PDB entry 6V9Q | electron microscopy, 2.90 A resolution | chains K and G of the 11 polymer chains in the assembly

== Chain K ==
Molecule: 61-nt RNA strand
From: Vibrio cholerae
Sequence (61 nucleotides; each row starts with the number of its first residue):
     1 CUGAUAACUUACAGGACGCUUUGGCUUCAUUGCUUUUCAGGUGAACUGCC
    51 GAGUAGGUAGA

== Chain G ==
Protein: Type I-F CRISPR-associated protein Csy3
From: Vibrio cholerae
Sequence (352 residues; numbered 1 to 352; the number before each row is that of its first residue):
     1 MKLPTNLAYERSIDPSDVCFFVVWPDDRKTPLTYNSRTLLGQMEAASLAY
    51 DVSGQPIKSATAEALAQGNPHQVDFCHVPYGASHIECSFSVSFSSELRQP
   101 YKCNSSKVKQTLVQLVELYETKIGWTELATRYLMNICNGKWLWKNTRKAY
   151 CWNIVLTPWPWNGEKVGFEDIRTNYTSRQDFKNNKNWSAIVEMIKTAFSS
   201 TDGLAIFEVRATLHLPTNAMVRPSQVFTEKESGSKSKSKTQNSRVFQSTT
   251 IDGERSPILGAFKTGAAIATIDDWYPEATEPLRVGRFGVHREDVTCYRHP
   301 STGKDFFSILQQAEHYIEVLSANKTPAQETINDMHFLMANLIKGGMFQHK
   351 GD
Disordered / not traced: 37-72, 231-241, 351-352

== Interface between chain K and chain G ==
Residue-residue contacts (37; chain K residue first):
  U34(K) with Tyr101(G), hydrogen bond to the sugar
  U35(K) with Ala8(G), base contact; Tyr9(G), hydrogen bond to the sugar; Glu10(G), sugar contact; Tyr101(G), sugar contact; Met346(G), base contact
  U36(K) with Tyr9(G), sugar contact; Glu10(G), phosphate contact; Arg11(G), phosphate contact; Lys343(G), phosphate contact; Gly344(G), sugar contact; Gly345(G), hydrogen bond to the sugar
  U37(K) with Arg11(G), salt bridge to the phosphate; Phe262(G), phosphate contact; Arg283(G), sugar contact
  C38(K) with Trp143(G), base contact; Phe262(G), phosphate contact; Lys263(G), sugar contact; Ala266(G), sugar contact; Arg283(G), salt bridge to the phosphate; Arg291(G), base contact
  A39(K) with Gln225(G), hydrogen bond to the sugar; Val226(G), base contact; Phe227(G), base contact; Thr228(G), hydrogen bond to the base; Lys230(G), base contact; Gln247(G), hydrogen bond to the phosphate
  G40(K) with Ser224(G), phosphate contact; Gln225(G), hydrogen bond to the phosphate; Lys263(G), salt bridge to the phosphate
  G41(K) with Gln225(G), hydrogen bond to the phosphate; Asn242(G), base contact
  U42(K) with Met220(G), base contact; Arg222(G), base contact; Arg244(G), hydrogen bond to the base; Phe246(G), base contact
  G43(K) with Arg222(G), salt bridge to the phosphate
Also at the interface, not in a pair above, chain K (11 interface residues in all): A44
Also at the interface, not in a pair above, chain G (31 interface residues in all): Asp74, Phe75, Lys144, Glu229

== In short ==
11 residues of chain K and 31 residues of chain G are in contact, with 9 hydrogen bonds and 4 salt bridges.
Polar pairs include A39(K)-Thr228(G), U42(K)-Arg244(G) and U34(K)-Tyr101(G).
Here chain K is a 61-nt RNA strand and chain G is Type I-F CRISPR-associated protein Csy3, both from Vibrio
cholerae. Entry 6V9Q (Cryo-EM structure of Cascade-TniQ binary complex) was determined by electron microscopy,
deposited together with 6VBW.
